PDB entry 8PHS | electron microscopy, 2.82 A resolution | chains BK and BT of the 75 polymer chains in the assembly

# Chain BK (and BT)
Protein: Major capsid protein
From: Borreliella burgdorferi B31
Notes: chain BT of this document is another copy of the same molecule, construct and numbering; everything in this record applies to it too
Sequence (319 residues; numbered 1 to 319; the number before each row is that of its first residue):
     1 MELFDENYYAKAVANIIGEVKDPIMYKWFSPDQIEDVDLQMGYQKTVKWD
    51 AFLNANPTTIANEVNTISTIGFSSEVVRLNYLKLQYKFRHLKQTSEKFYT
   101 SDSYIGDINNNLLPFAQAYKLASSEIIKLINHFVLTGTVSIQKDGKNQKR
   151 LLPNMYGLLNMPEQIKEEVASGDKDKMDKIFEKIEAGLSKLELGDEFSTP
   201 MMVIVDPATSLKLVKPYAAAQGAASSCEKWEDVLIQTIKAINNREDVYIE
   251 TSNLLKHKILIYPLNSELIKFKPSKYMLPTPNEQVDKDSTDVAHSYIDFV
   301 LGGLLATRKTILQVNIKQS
Not modelled in the structure: 219-226 (chain BT: 1-2, 219-226)

# Interface between chain BK and chain BT
Contacting residue pairs - 85 pairs, chain BK then chain BT:
  Glu6(BK) with Tyr43(BT), hydrogen bond (backbone-side chain); Arg78(BT), salt bridge
  Asn7(BK) with Tyr43(BT)
  Tyr9(BK) with Gly42(BT); Tyr43(BT), hydrogen bond (backbone-backbone)
  Ala10(BK) with Tyr43(BT)
  Lys11(BK) with Leu39(BT); Met41(BT); Tyr43(BT), hydrogen bond (backbone-backbone)
  Ala12(BK) with Gln44(BT); Lys45(BT), hydrogen bond (backbone-backbone)
  Val13(BK) with Lys45(BT)
  Ala14(BK) with Gln44(BT); Lys45(BT), hydrogen bond (backbone-backbone); Thr46(BT); Val47(BT), hydrogen bond (backbone-backbone); Lys272(BT)
  Asn15(BK) with Val47(BT)
  Ile16(BK) with Thr46(BT); Val47(BT), hydrogen bond (backbone-backbone); Lys48(BT); Trp49(BT), hydrogen bond (backbone-backbone)
  Ile17(BK) with Trp49(BT)
  Lys21(BK) with Glu267(BT), salt bridge
  Met41(BK) with Ile60(BT)
  Lys83(BK) with Thr59(BT); Ile60(BT), hydrogen bond (backbone-backbone)
  Leu84(BK) with Pro57(BT), hydrophobic; Thr58(BT); Thr59(BT)
  Gln85(BK) with Pro57(BT); Thr58(BT), hydrogen bond (backbone-backbone); Ile60(BT); Ile67(BT)
  Tyr86(BK) with Leu53(BT); Ala55(BT), hydrogen bond (side chain-backbone); Asn56(BT); Pro57(BT); Ser68(BT); Ile70(BT), hydrophobic
  Lys87(BK) with Ser68(BT), hydrogen bond (backbone-backbone); Thr69(BT); Ile70(BT), hydrogen bond (backbone-backbone)
  Phe88(BK) with Ile70(BT)
  Arg89(BK) with Phe72(BT)
  Asp107(BK) with Trp49(BT)
  Ile108(BK) with Ser74(BT)
  Asn111(BK) with Phe72(BT); Ser73(BT); Ser74(BT), hydrogen bond
  Leu113(BK) with Trp49(BT), hydrophobic; Phe72(BT), hydrophobic
  Ala118(BK) with Phe72(BT), hydrophobic
  Leu121(BK) with Trp49(BT), hydrophobic; Ala51(BT), hydrophobic; Phe72(BT), hydrophobic
  Ala122(BK) with Ile70(BT), hydrophobic
  Glu125(BK) with Ala51(BT)
  Ser140(BK) with Asn56(BT)
  Ile141(BK) with Leu53(BT); Asn54(BT); Ala55(BT), hydrophobic
  Asn147(BK) with Asn56(BT), hydrogen bond (backbone-side chain)
  Lys149(BK) with Pro57(BT); Thr59(BT), hydrogen bond
  Ser210(BK) with Ala240(BT), hydrogen bond (side chain-backbone); Arg244(BT), hydrogen bond
  Leu211(BK) with Ala240(BT), hydrophobic; Ile241(BT), hydrophobic
  Val214(BK) with Gln236(BT); Ala240(BT), hydrophobic; Arg244(BT)
  Lys215(BK) with Glu185(BT), salt bridge
  Cys227(BK) with Glu228(BT)
  Lys229(BK) with Glu228(BT), salt bridge; Gln236(BT)
  Glu231(BK) with Arg244(BT), salt bridge
  Glu250(BK) with Asn243(BT)
  Thr251(BK) with Phe197(BT); Asn243(BT), hydrogen bond (backbone-side chain); Arg244(BT), hydrogen bond
  Asn253(BK) with Gly194(BT), hydrogen bond (side chain-backbone); Asp195(BT), hydrogen bond
  Tyr296(BK) with Ile67(BT), hydrophobic
  Phe299(BK) with Pro57(BT), hydrophobic
Interface residues without a listed pair, chain BK (53 interface residues in all): Lys27, Leu82, Ile126, Lys128, Leu129, Val139, Leu213, Ile249, Ser252
Interface residues without a listed pair, chain BT (46 interface residues in all): Asp38, Asp50, Phe52, Ala61, Val76, Glu196, Ser198

# Summary
53 residues of chain BK and 46 residues of chain BT are in contact, with 22 hydrogen bonds and 5 salt bridges.
Among the polar pairs are Glu6(BK)-Arg78(BT), Lys21(BK)-Glu267(BT) and Lys215(BK)-Glu185(BT).
Chain BK and chain BT are both Major capsid protein (Borreliella burgdorferi B31); the structure, Bottom cap
of the Borrelia bacteriophage BB1 procapsid, fivefold-symmetrized outer shell, was determined by electron
microscopy, deposited together with 8PHP, 8PHQ and 8PHR.
